3GTJ - chains B and J of the 13 polymer chains in the assembly; structure by X-ray diffraction, 3.42 A resolution.

Chain B:
Name: DNA-directed RNA polymerase II subunit RPB2
Organism: Saccharomyces cerevisiae
Notes: EC 2.7.7.6; fragment: DNA-directed RNA polymerase II 140 kDa polypeptide
UniProtKB: P08518 (RPB2_YEAST); numbering as in UniProt (aligned over 1-1224)
Chain sequence (1224 residues; row label = number of the first residue in the row):
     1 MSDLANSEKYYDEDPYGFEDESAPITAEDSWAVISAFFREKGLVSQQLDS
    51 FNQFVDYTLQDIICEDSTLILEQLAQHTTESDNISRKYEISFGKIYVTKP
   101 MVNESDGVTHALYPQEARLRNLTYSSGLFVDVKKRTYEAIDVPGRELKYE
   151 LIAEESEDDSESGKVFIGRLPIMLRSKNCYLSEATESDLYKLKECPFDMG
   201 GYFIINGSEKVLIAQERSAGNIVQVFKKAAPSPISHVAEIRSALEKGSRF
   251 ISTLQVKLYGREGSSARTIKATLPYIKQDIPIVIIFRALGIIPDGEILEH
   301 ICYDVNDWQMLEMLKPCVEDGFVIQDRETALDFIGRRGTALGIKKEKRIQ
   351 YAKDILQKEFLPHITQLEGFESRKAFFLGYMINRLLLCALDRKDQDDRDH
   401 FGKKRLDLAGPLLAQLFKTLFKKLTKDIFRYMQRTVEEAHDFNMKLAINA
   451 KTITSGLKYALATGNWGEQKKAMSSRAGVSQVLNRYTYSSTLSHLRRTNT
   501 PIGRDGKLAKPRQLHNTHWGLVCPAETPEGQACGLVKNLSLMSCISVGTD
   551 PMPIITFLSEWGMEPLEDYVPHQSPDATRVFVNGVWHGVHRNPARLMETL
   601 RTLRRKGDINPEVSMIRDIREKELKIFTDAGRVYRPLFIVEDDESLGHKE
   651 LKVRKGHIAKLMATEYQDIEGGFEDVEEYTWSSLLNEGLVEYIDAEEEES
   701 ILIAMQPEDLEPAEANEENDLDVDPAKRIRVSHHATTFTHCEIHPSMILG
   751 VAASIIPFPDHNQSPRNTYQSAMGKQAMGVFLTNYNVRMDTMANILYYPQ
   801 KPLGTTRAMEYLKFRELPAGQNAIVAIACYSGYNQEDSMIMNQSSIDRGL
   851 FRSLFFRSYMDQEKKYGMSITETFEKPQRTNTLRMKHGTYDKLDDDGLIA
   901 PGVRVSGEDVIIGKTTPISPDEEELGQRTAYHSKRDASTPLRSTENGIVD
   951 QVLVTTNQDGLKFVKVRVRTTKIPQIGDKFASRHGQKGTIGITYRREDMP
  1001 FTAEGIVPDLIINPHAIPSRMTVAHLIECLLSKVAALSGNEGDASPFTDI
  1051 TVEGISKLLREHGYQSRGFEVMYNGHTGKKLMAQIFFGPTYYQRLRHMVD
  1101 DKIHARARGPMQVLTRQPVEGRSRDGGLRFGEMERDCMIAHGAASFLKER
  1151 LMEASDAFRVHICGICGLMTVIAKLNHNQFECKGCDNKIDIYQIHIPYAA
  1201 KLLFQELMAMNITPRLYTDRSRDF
Disordered / not traced: 1-19, 135-163, 503-508, 920-932, 1221-1224
Bound ions: Zn2+: C1163, C1166, C1182, C1185

Chain J:
Name: DNA-directed RNA polymerases I, II, and III subunit RPABC5
Organism: Saccharomyces cerevisiae
Notes: fragment: DNA-directed RNA polymerases I/II/III subunit 10
UniProtKB: P22139 (RPAB5_YEAST); numbering as in UniProt (aligned over 1-70)
Chain sequence (70 residues; each row starts with the number of its first residue):
     1 MIVPVRCFSCGKVVGDKWESYLNLLQEDELDEGTALSRLGLKRYCCRRMI
    51 LTHVDLIEKFLRYNPLEKRD
Disordered / not traced: 66-70
UniProt features mapped onto this chain:
  - binding site (Zn(2+)): C7, C10, C45, C46
  - cross-link: K59 (Glycyl lysine isopeptide (Lys-Gly) (interchain with G-Cter in ubiquitin))
Bound ions: Zn2+: C7, C10, C46

Interface between chain B and chain J:
Pairs across the interface - 58 pairs, chain B then chain J:
  Y190(B) - K59(J)
  Y190(B) - R62(J)
  Y190(B) - Y63(J)  hydrophobic
  K193(B) - P65(J)
  C195(B) - Y63(J)
  F197(B) - K59(J)
  V780(B) - L56(J)  hydrophobic
  T783(B) - K59(J)
  T783(B) - F60(J)
  T783(B) - Y63(J)
  N784(B) - Y63(J)  hydrogen bond (backbone-side chain)
  Y785(B) - F60(J)  hydrophobic
  L796(B) - M1(J)
  Y797(B) - M1(J)
  Y798(B) - I2(J)
  Y798(B) - P4(J)  hydrophobic
  Q800(B) - R48(J)
  Q800(B) - M49(J)
  Q800(B) - T52(J)  hydrogen bond
  K801(B) - L51(J)
  K801(B) - T52(J)  hydrogen bond (backbone-backbone)
  L803(B) - T52(J)
  R815(B) - V54(J)
  E816(B) - L56(J)
  Q821(B) - F8(J)
  N822(B) - R48(J)  hydrogen bond (backbone-side chain)
  N822(B) - T52(J)
  I824(B) - Y44(J)  hydrophobic
  I824(B) - R48(J)
  S845(B) - F8(J)
  R848(B) - C7(J)
  R848(B) - F8(J)  hydrogen bond (side chain-backbone)
  R848(B) - S9(J)  hydrogen bond (side chain-backbone)
  R848(B) - C10(J)  hydrogen bond (side chain-backbone)
  R848(B) - G11(J)
  G849(B) - F8(J)
  L850(B) - F8(J)
  R996(B) - S9(J)
  R996(B) - C10(J)
  E1004(B) - R43(J)  hydrogen bond (backbone-side chain)
  I1006(B) - R43(J)
  I1006(B) - C45(J)  hydrophobic
  V1007(B) - S9(J)
  D1009(B) - F8(J)
  D1009(B) - S9(J)  hydrogen bond (side chain-backbone)
  D1009(B) - R48(J)  salt bridge
  A1035(B) - L51(J)
  A1036(B) - R47(J)
  L1037(B) - R47(J)  hydrogen bond (backbone-side chain)
  S1038(B) - G33(J)
  G1039(B) - E32(J)
  G1039(B) - G33(J)
  G1039(B) - L51(J)
  N1040(B) - D31(J)
  N1040(B) - L51(J)
  Y1064(B) - Y44(J)
  E1070(B) - Y44(J)  hydrogen bond
  F1087(B) - Y44(J)
Also at the interface, not in a pair above, chain B (47 interface residues in all): E186, S187, E194, P196, V787, I795, P799, A823, N842, K1033
Also at the interface, not in a pair above, chain J (29 interface residues in all): V3, L36, H53

Summary:
47 residues of chain B face 29 of chain J across their interface, with 11 hydrogen bonds and 1 salt bridge.
Polar pairs include D1009(B)-R48(J), N784(B)-Y63(J) and Q800(B)-T52(J). C1163(B), C1166(B), C1182(B) and
C1185(B) form the Zn2+ site. From UniProt: 4 Zn2+-binding residues on chain J.
Chain B is DNA-directed RNA polymerase II subunit RPB2 and chain J is DNA-directed RNA polymerases I, II, and
III subunit RPABC5, both from Saccharomyces cerevisiae; the structure, Backtracked RNA polymerase II complex
with 13mer RNA, was determined by X-ray diffraction (same publication as 3GTG, 3GTK, 3GTL, 3GTM, 3GTO, 3GTP
and 3GTQ).
